Entry 5YY0 (X-ray diffraction, 3.24 A resolution); this record covers chains A and B.

Chain A:
Name: Cytosolic NiFe-hydrogenase, alpha subunit
Source organism: Thermococcus kodakarensis (strain ATCC BAA-918 / JCM 12380 / KOD1)
UniProt: Q8NKS2 (Q8NKS2_THEKO); residue numbers follow UniProt; this construct covers 1-428
Amino-acid sequence (428 residues; each row starts with the number of its first residue):
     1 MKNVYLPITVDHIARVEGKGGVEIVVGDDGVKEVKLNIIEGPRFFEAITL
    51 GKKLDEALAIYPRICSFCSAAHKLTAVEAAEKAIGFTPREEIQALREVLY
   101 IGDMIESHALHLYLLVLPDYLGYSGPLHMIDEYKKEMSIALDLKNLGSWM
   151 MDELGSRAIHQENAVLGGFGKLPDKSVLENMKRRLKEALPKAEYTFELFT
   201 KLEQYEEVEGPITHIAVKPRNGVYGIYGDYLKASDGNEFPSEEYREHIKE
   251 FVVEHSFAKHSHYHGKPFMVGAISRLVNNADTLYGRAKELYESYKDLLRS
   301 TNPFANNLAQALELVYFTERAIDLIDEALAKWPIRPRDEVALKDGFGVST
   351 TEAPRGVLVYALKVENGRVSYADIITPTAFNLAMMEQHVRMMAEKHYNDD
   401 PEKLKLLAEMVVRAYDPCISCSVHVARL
Not modelled in the structure: 1-4, 15-19, 156-159, 207-212, 396-402, 427-428

Chain B:
Name: Probable hydrogenase nickel incorporation protein HypA
Source organism: Thermococcus kodakarensis (strain ATCC BAA-918 / JCM 12380 / KOD1)
UniProt: Q5JIH3 (HYPA_THEKO); numbering as in UniProt (aligned over 1-139)
Amino-acid sequence (139 residues; row label = number of the first residue in the row):
     1 MHEWALADAIVRTVLDYAQREGASRVKAVRVVLGELQDVAEDIVKFAMEQ
    51 LFAGTIAEGAEIEFVEEEAVFKCRNCNYEWKLKEVKDKFDERIKEDIHFI
   101 PEVVHAFLACPKCGSHDFEVVKGRGVYVAGIKIEKEGGS
Not modelled in the structure: 1, 89-96, 136-139
Ion coordination: Zn2+: Cys73, Cys76, Cys110, Cys113
UniProt features mapped onto this chain:
  - binding site (Ni(2+)): Met1, His2, His98
  - binding site (Zn(2+)): Cys73, Cys76, Cys110, Cys113

How chain A and chain B interact:
Pairs across the interface - 22 pairs, chain A then chain B:
  Leu6(A) - Gly130(B)
  Leu6(A) - Ile131(B)
  Pro7(A) - Arg30(B)
  Pro7(A) - Ala129(B)
  Ile8(A) - Val128(B)
  Ile8(A) - Ala129(B)  hydrogen bond (backbone-backbone)
  Thr9(A) - Val128(B)
  Val10(A) - Tyr127(B)
  Val10(A) - Val128(B)  hydrogen bond (backbone-backbone)
  Asp11(A) - Tyr127(B)
  His12(A) - Val126(B)  hydrogen bond (backbone-backbone)
  Glu40(A) - His2(B)  salt bridge
  Glu40(A) - Trp4(B)
  Gly41(A) - Trp4(B)  hydrogen bond (backbone-side chain)
  Arg43(A) - Trp4(B)
  Arg43(A) - Phe46(B)
  Arg43(A) - Gln50(B)  hydrogen bond
  Phe44(A) - Asp42(B)
  Phe44(A) - Ile43(B)  hydrophobic
  Phe44(A) - Phe46(B)  hydrophobic
  Ala47(A) - Phe46(B)  hydrophobic
  Ser256(A) - Asp8(B)
Interface residues without a listed pair, chain B (15 interface residues in all): Thr13

Summary:
The interface between chain A and chain B involves 13 residues on one side and 15 on the other; the contacts
include 5 hydrogen bonds and 1 salt bridge. Polar contacts include Glu40(A)-His2(B), Gly41(A)-Trp4(B) and
Arg43(A)-Gln50(B).
Here chain A is Cytosolic NiFe-hydrogenase, alpha subunit and chain B is Probable hydrogenase nickel
incorporation protein HypA, both from Thermococcus kodakarensis (strain ATCC BAA-918 / JCM 12380 / KOD1).
Entry 5YY0 (Crystal structure of the HyhL-HypA complex (form II)) was determined by X-ray diffraction (same
publication as 5YXY).
